Entry 3PJ5 (X-ray diffraction, 1.60 A resolution); this record covers chains A and B.

[Chain A (and B)]
Protein: Red fluorescent protein eqFP578
Source organism: Entacmaea quadricolor
Notes: chain B of this document is another copy of the same molecule, construct and numbering; everything in this record applies to it too
Amino-acid sequence (224 residues; row label = number of the first residue in the row; note: 2 numbers in that range are skipped by the numbering (no residue carries them; nothing is unmodelled there); numbering starts at 0):
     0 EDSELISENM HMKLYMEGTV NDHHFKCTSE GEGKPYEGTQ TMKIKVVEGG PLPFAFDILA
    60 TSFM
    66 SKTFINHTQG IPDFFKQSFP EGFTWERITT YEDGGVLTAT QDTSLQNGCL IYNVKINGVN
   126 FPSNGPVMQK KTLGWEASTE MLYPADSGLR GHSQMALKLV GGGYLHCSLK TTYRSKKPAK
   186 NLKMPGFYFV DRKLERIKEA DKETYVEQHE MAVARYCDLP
Modified / non-standard residues: M63 ({(4Z)-4-(4-hydroxybenzylidene)-2-[3-(methylthio)propanimidoyl]-5-oxo-4,5-dihydro-1H-imidazol-1-yl}acetic acid; NRQ)
What the authors report for this chain:
  - conformationally variable residues (side-chain flip): S158, R197

[Chain A / chain B interface]
Pairs across the interface - 50 pairs, chain A then chain B:
  T18(A) - T105(B)  hydrogen bond
  N20(A) - E91(B)
  N20(A) - R179(B)
  D21(A) - T89(B)
  D21(A) - E91(B)
  D21(A) - R179(B)
  T89(A) - D21(B)
  E91(A) - N20(B)
  E91(A) - D21(B)
  E91(A) - V124(B)
  E91(A) - N125(B)  hydrogen bond (side chain-backbone)
  R92(A) - V124(B)
  I93(A) - I93(B)  hydrophobic
  I93(A) - V101(B)  hydrophobic
  I93(A) - N125(B)
  G99(A) - K175(B)  hydrogen bond (backbone-side chain)
  V101(A) - I93(B)  hydrophobic
  T103(A) - T103(B)  hydrogen bond
  T103(A) - N122(B)  hydrogen bond
  A104(A) - N122(B)
  T105(A) - T18(B)  hydrogen bond
  T105(A) - N122(B)  hydrogen bond
  T105(A) - V124(B)
  K120(A) - N122(B)
  N122(A) - T103(B)  hydrogen bond
  N122(A) - A104(B)
  N122(A) - T105(B)  hydrogen bond
  N122(A) - N122(B)
  V124(A) - E91(B)
  V124(A) - R92(B)
  V124(A) - T105(B)
  N125(A) - E91(B)  hydrogen bond (backbone-side chain)
  N125(A) - I93(B)
  N125(A) - K175(B)
  N125(A) - T176(B)
  N125(A) - T177(B)  hydrogen bond
  S128(A) - D151(B)
  S128(A) - S152(B)
  S128(A) - R179(B)
  N129(A) - D151(B)  hydrogen bond
  D151(A) - S128(B)
  D151(A) - N129(B)  hydrogen bond
  S152(A) - S128(B)  hydrogen bond
  K175(A) - G99(B)  hydrogen bond (side chain-backbone)
  K175(A) - N125(B)
  T176(A) - N125(B)
  T177(A) - N125(B)  hydrogen bond
  R179(A) - N20(B)
  R179(A) - D21(B)
  R179(A) - S128(B)
Other interface residues (no listed pair), chain A (28 interface residues in all): I121, G123, F126, R155
Other interface residues (no listed pair), chain B (27 interface residues in all): K120, G123, F126, R155

[Overview]
28 residues of chain A and 27 residues of chain B are in contact, with 16 hydrogen bonds. Polar contacts
include T18(A)-T105(B), E91(A)-N125(B) and G99(A)-K175(B). The paper reports conformational variability at
S158(A) and R197(A).
Chain A and chain B are both Red fluorescent protein eqFP578 (Entacmaea quadricolor); the structure, Crystal
structure of far-red fluorescent protein Katushka crystallized at pH 5.0, was determined by X-ray diffraction
together with 3PIB, 3PJ7 and 3PJB from the same study.
